9EQG - chains A and E of the 5 polymer chains in the assembly; structure by electron microscopy, 2.40 A resolution.

== Chain A ==
Name: Gamma-aminobutyric acid receptor subunit alpha-1
From: Homo sapiens
Reference sequence: P14867 (GBRA1_HUMAN); residues 1-429 here correspond to UniProt positions 28-456 (UniProt number = residue number + 27)
Sequence (464 residues; numbered -34 to 429; the number before each row is that of its first residue; numbers below 1 keep their minus sign (Met-34 is residue -34)):
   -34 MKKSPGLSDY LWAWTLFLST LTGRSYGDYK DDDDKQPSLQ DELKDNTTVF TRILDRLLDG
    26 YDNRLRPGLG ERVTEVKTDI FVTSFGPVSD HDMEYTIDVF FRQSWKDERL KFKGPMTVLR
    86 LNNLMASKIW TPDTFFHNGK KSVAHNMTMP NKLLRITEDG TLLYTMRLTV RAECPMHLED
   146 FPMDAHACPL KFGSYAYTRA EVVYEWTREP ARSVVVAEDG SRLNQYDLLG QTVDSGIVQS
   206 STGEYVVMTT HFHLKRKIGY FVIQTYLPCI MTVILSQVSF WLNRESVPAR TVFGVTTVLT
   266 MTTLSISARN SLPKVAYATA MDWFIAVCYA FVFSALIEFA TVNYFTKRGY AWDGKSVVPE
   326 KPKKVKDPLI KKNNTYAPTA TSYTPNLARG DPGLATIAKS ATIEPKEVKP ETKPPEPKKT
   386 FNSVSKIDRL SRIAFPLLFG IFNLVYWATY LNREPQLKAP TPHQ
Unresolved in the structure: -34 to 9, 327-383, 419-429
Sequence notes: initiating methionine (-34); expression tag (-33 to 0)
Swiss-Prot annotation at these positions:
  - binding site (4-aminobutanoate): Arg67, Thr130
  - binding site (3alpha-hydroxy-5alpha-pregnan-11,20-dione): Trp246
  - glycosylation (N-linked (GlcNAc...) asparagine): Asn11, Asn111
Disulfides: Cys139-Cys153
Glycans and other covalent adducts: glycan linked to Asn111
Residues lining bound ligands:
  - gamma-amino-butanoic acid (ABU): Phe65, Arg67, Leu118, Thr130
  - phosphatidylglycerol (PGW; (1R)-2-{[(S)-{[(2S)-2,3-dihydroxypropyl]oxy}(hydroxy)phosphoryl]oxy}-1-[(hexadecanoyloxy)methyl]ethyl (9Z)-octadec-9-enoate): Lys222, Ile223, Gly224, Val227, Ile228, Leu232, Pro233, Met236, Ile239
  - PtdIns(4,5)P2 (PT5; [(2R)-1-octadecanoyloxy-3-[oxidanyl-[(1R,2R,3S,4R,5R,6S)-2,3,6-tris(oxidanyl)-4,5-diphosphonooxy-cyclohexyl]oxy-phospho ryl]oxy-propan-2-yl] (8Z)-icosa-5,8,11,14-tetraenoate): Arg249, Ala295, Phe296, Phe298, Ser299, Ile302, Glu303, Thr306, Phe310, Lys312, Arg313, Lys326, Asn387, Ser388, Ser390, Lys391, Ile392, Leu395, Ser396, Ala399, Phe400, Leu403
  - hexadecane (R16): Ile223, Val227, Ile235, Gln242, Pro401, Phe404, Gly405, Asn408, Trp412, Leu416
From the paper describing this entry:
  - binding site for Puerarin: His102, Ser205, Thr207, Tyr210

== Chain E ==
Name: Gamma-aminobutyric acid receptor subunit beta-3
From: Homo sapiens
Reference sequence: P28472 (GBRB3_HUMAN); residues -24 to 448 here correspond to UniProt positions 1-473 (UniProt number = residue number + 25)
Sequence (473 residues; row label = number of the first residue in the row; numbers below 1 keep their minus sign (Met-24 is residue -24)):
   -24 MWGLAGGRLF GIFSAPVLVA VVCCAQSVND PGNMSFVKET VDKLLKGYDI RLRPDFGGPP
    36 VCVGMNIDIA SIDMVSEVNM DYTLTMYFQQ YWRDKRLAYS GIPLNLTLDN RVADQLWVPD
    96 TYFLNDKKSF VHGVTVKNRM IRLHPDGTVL YGLRITTTAA CMMDLRRYPL DEQNCTLEIE
   156 SYGYTTDDIE FYWRGGDKAV TGVERIELPQ FSIVEHRLVS RNVVFATGAY PRLSLSFRLK
   216 RNIGYFILQT YMPSILITIL SWVSFWINYD ASAARVALGI TTVLTMTTIN THLRETLPKI
   276 PYVKAIDMYL MGCFVFVFLA LLEYAFVNYI FFGRGPQRQK KLAEKTAKAK NDRSKSESNR
   336 VDAHGNILLT SLEVHNEMNE VSGGIGDTRN SAISFDNSGI QYRKQSMPRE GHGRFLGDRS
   396 LPHKKTHLRR RSSQLKIKIP DLTDVNAIDR WSRIVFPFTF SLFNLVYWLY YVN
Unresolved in the structure: -24 to 6, 318-413, 448
Swiss-Prot annotation at these positions:
  - binding site (benzamidine): Asp95 to Tyr97, Glu155 to Tyr157, Phe200
  - binding site (4-aminobutanoate): Tyr97, Glu155, Tyr157, Thr202
  - binding site (histamine): Tyr97, Ser156, Tyr157, Thr202
  - glycosylation (N-linked (GlcNAc...) asparagine): Asn8, Asn80, Asn149
Disulfides: Cys136-Cys150
Glycans and other covalent adducts: N-acetylglucosamine (NAG) linked to Asn80; glycan linked to Asn149
Residues lining bound ligands:
  - gamma-amino-butanoic acid (ABU): Tyr97, Glu155, Ser156, Tyr157, Phe200, Thr202, Tyr205
  - phosphatidylglycerol (PGW; (1R)-2-{[(S)-{[(2S)-2,3-dihydroxypropyl]oxy}(hydroxy)phosphoryl]oxy}-1-[(hexadecanoyloxy)methyl]ethyl (9Z)-octadec-9-enoate): Thr262, Asn265, Pro276, Val278, Met286, Phe289, Val290
  - 1,2-dilauroyl-sn-glycero-3-phosphate (PX2): Leu297, Phe301, Tyr304, Arg309
  - hexadecane (R16): Ile222, Trp237, Phe435, Asn439, Trp443

== Interface between chain A and chain E ==
Contacting residue pairs - 74 pairs, chain A then chain E:
  Gly25(A) with Lys13(E)
  Asp27(A) with Lys13(E)
  Asn28(A) with Arg86(E)
  Arg29(A) with Val16(E); Asp17(E), salt bridge; Leu20(E); Asp84(E), hydrogen bond (backbone-backbone); Gln90(E)
  Leu30(A) with Val12(E), hydrophobic
  Arg31(A) with Met9(E)
  Gly33(A) with Met9(E)
  Leu34(A) with Gly7(E); Met9(E)
  Glu73(A) with Met9(E)
  Ser92(A) with Arg86(E), hydrogen bond (backbone-side chain)
  Ile94(A) with Arg86(E)
  Asp98(A) with Val111(E)
  Thr99(A) with Val109(E); Thr110(E), hydrogen bond (backbone-side chain)
  Phe100(A) with Tyr62(E); Val109(E); Asn113(E); Arg129(E)
  Phe101(A) with Val109(E), hydrophobic; Arg129(E), hydrogen bond (backbone-side chain)
  His102(A) with Arg129(E)
  Gly104(A) with His107(E); Arg129(E), hydrogen bond (backbone-side chain)
  Lys105(A) with Asp48(E), salt bridge; His107(E)
  Lys106(A) with Phe105(E)
  Ser107(A) with Val109(E)
  Met131(A) with Thr110(E)
  Leu133(A) with Val109(E), hydrophobic
  Glu138(A) with Ser46(E), hydrogen bond
  Tyr160(A) with Tyr62(E); Asn113(E); Arg114(E); Met115(E), hydrophobic; Gly127(E); Leu128(E), hydrogen bond (side chain-backbone); Arg129(E), hydrogen bond (side chain-backbone)
  Ala161(A) with Thr82(E); Met115(E), hydrophobic; Arg117(E), hydrogen bond (backbone-side chain)
  Tyr162(A) with Thr82(E)
  Glu166(A) with Thr82(E)
  Ser206(A) with Asp43(E), hydrogen bond
  Thr207(A) with Met115(E); Arg117(E), hydrogen bond (backbone-side chain)
  Tyr210(A) with Arg117(E), hydrogen bond
  Val252(A) with Ala249(E), hydrophobic
  Thr256(A) with Ala249(E)
  Val260(A) with Leu253(E), hydrophobic
  Val263(A) with Leu235(E), hydrophobic
  Leu264(A) with Thr256(E); Thr260(E)
  Ile271(A) with Gln224(E), hydrogen bond (backbone-side chain); His267(E)
  Arg274(A) with Tyr220(E); Gln224(E)
  Lys279(A) with Pro184(E); Gln185(E); Tyr220(E)
  Val280(A) with Tyr220(E)
  Ala281(A) with Pro184(E); Asn217(E); Gly219(E)
  Tyr294(A) with Leu231(E)
  Phe298(A) with Leu231(E); Ile234(E), hydrophobic
  Leu301(A) with Leu235(E), hydrophobic
  Asn308(A) with Ile242(E)
  Tyr309(A) with Trp241(E), hydrophobic
Other interface residues (no listed pair), chain A (63 interface residues in all): Tyr26, Gly35, Glu36, Asp57, Phe66, Arg74, Pro97, Val108, Ala109, Thr163, Pro253, Thr267, Ser270, Tyr282, Ala283, Asp287, Ile302, Ala305
Other interface residues (no listed pair), chain E (56 interface residues in all): Met49, Gln64, Leu81, Leu83, Val87, Leu125, Leu223, Pro228, Ile232, Val238, Ala246, Ala248, Ile264

== In short ==
The interface between chain A and chain E involves 63 residues on one side and 56 on the other, with 13
hydrogen bonds and 2 salt bridges. Among the polar pairs are Arg29(A)-Asp17(E), Lys105(A)-Asp48(E) and
Ser92(A)-Arg86(E). The paper reports a binding site for Puerarin at His102(A), Ser205(A) and Thr207(A) among
others.
Chain A is Gamma-aminobutyric acid receptor subunit alpha-1 and chain E is Gamma-aminobutyric acid receptor
subunit beta-3, both from Homo sapiens; the structure, CryoEM structure of human full-length
alpha1beta3gamma2L GABA(A)R in complex with GABA and puerarin, was determined by electron microscopy.
